PDB entry 3TB9 | X-ray diffraction, 2.53 A resolution | chain A

[Chain A]
Protein: Ribonucleoside-diphosphate reductase large chain 1
Organism: Saccharomyces cerevisiae
Notes: EC 1.17.4.1
UniProtKB: P21524 (RIR1_YEAST); numbering as in UniProt (aligned over 1-888)
Chain sequence (888 residues; each row starts with the number of its first residue):
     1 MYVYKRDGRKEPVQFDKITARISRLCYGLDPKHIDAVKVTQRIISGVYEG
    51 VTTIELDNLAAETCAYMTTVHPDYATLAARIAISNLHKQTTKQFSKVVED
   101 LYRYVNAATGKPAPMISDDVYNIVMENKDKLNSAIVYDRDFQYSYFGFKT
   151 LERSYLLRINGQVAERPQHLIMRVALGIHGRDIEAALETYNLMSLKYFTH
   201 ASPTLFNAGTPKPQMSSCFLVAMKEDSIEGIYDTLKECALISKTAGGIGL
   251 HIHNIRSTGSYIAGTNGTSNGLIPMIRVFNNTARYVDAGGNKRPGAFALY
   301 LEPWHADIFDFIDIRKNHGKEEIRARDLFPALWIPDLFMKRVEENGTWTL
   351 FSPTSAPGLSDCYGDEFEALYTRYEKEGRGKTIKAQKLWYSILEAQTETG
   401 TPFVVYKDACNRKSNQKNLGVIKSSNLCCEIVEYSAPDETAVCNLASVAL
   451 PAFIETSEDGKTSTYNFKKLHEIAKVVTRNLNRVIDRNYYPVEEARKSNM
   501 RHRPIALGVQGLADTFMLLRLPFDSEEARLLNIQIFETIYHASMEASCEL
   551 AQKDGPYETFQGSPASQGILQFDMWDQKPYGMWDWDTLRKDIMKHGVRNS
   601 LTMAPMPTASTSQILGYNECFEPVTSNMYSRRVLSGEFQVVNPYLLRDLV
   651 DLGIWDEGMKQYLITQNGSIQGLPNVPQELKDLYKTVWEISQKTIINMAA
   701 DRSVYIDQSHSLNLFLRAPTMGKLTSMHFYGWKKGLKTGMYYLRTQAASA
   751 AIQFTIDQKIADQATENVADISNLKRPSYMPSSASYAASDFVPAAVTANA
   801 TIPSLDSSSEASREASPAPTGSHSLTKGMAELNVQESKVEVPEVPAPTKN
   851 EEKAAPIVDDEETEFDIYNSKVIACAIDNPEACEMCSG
Not modelled in the structure: 1-88, 288-294, 630-637, 747-888
Differences from the reference sequence: engineered mutation Ala288 (Gln in P21524)
Ligand contacts:
  - AMP-PNP (ANP; phosphoaminophosphonic acid-adenylate ester): Asp226, Ser227, Ile228, Ile231, Lys243, Ile255, Arg256, Tyr261, Ile262, Ala263, Tyr285, Val286, Asp287
  - CDP (cytidine-5'-diphosphate): Ala201, Ser202, Ser217, Cys218, Gly246, Gly247, Asn426, Leu427, Cys428, Glu430, Leu445, Met606, Pro607, Thr608, Ala609, Ser610, Thr611
From the paper describing this entry:
  - mutagenesis - Q288A, R293A: decreased catalytic activity on CDP
  - mutagenesis - Q288A (2-fold), R293A (2-fold): decreased binding to CDP
  - mutagenesis - R293A: abolished growth
  - mutagenesis - Q288A: decreased growth
  - mutagenesis - R293A: unchanged expression
  - catalytic residues: Cys218 (citing earlier work)

[Overview]
Chain A binds CDP and AMP-PNP. From the paper: the catalytic residue Cys218; Q288A and R293A reduce catalytic
activity on CDP.
Chain A is Ribonucleoside-diphosphate reductase large chain 1 (Saccharomyces cerevisiae); the structure,
Structure of Yeast Ribonucleotide Reductase 1 Q288A with AMPPNP and CDP, was determined by X-ray diffraction
together with 3TBA from the same study.
